PDB entry 8OX1 | electron microscopy, 2.70 A resolution | chains D and I of the 12 polymer chains in the assembly

[Chain D]
Protein: Histone H2B type 1-C/E/F/G/I
From: Homo sapiens
UniProt: P62807 (H2B1C_HUMAN); residues -3 to 122 here correspond to UniProt positions 1-126 (UniProt number = residue number + 4)
Sequence (130 residues; row label = number of the first residue in the row; numbers below 1 keep their minus sign (Gly-7 is residue -7)):
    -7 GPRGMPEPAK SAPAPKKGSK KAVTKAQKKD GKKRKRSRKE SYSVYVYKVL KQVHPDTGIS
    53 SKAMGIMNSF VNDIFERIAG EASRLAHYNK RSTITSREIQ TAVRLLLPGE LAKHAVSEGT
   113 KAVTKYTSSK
Unresolved in the structure: -7 to 24
Construct notes: expression tag (-7 to -4)
Curated features (UniProtKB/Swiss-Prot):
  - modified residue: Pro-2 (N-acetylproline), Glu-1 (ADP-ribosyl glutamic acid), Lys2 (N6-(2-hydroxyisobutyryl)lysine), Ser3 (ADP-ribosylserine), Lys8 (N6-(beta-hydroxybutyryl)lysine), Lys9 (N6-(2-hydroxyisobutyryl)lysine), Ser11 (Phosphoserine), Lys12 (N6-acetyllysine), Lys13 (N6-(beta-hydroxybutyryl)lysine), Lys17 (N6-(2-hydroxyisobutyryl)lysine), Lys20 (N6-(2-hydroxyisobutyryl)lysine), Lys21 (N6-(2-hydroxyisobutyryl)lysine), Lys31 (N6-(2-hydroxyisobutyryl)lysine), Glu32 (PolyADP-ribosyl glutamic acid), Ser33 (Phosphoserine), Lys40 (N6-(2-hydroxyisobutyryl)lysine), Lys43 (N6-(2-hydroxyisobutyryl)lysine), Lys54 (N6,N6-dimethyllysine), Arg76 (Dimethylated arginine), Lys82 (N6,N6,N6-trimethyllysine) and 6 more in UniProt
  - glycosylation: Ser109 (O-linked (GlcNAc) serine)
  - cross-link (Glycyl lysine isopeptide (Lys-Gly)): Lys2 (interchain with G-Cter in SUMO2), Lys17 (interchain with G-Cter in SUMO2), Lys31 (interchain with G-Cter in ubiquitin), Lys117 (interchain with G-Cter in ubiquitin)

[Chain I]
Molecule: Telomeric DNA C strand
From: Homo sapiens
Sequence (145 nucleotides; each row starts with the number of its first residue; numbers below 1 keep their minus sign (DA-74 is residue -74)):
   -74 ATCACCCTAA CCCTAACCCT AACCCTAACC CTAACCCTAA CCCTAACCCT AACCCTAACC
   -14 CTAACCCTAA CCCTAACCCT AACCCTAACC CTAACCCTAA CCCTAACCCT AACCCTAACC
    46 CTAACCCTAA CCCTAACCCT AAGAT

[How chain D and chain I interact]
Residue-residue contacts (19; chain D residue first):
  Arg26(D) - DT29(I)  hydrogen bond to the base
  Arg26(D) - DA30(I)  hydrogen bond to the sugar
  Lys27(D) - DC-46(I)  phosphate contact
  Lys27(D) - DA30(I)  sugar contact
  Lys27(D) - DA31(I)  salt bridge to the phosphate
  Ser29(D) - DA30(I)  phosphate contact
  Arg30(D) - DA-47(I)  sugar contact
  Tyr39(D) - DA-53(I)  hydrogen bond to the phosphate
  Gly50(D) - DA-53(I)  phosphate contact
  Ile51(D) - DA-54(I)  sugar contact
  Ile51(D) - DA-53(I)  phosphate contact
  Ser52(D) - DA-54(I)  phosphate contact
  Ser53(D) - DA-54(I)  hydrogen bond to the phosphate
  Arg83(D) - DC-34(I)  phosphate contact
  Arg83(D) - DC-33(I)  salt bridge to the phosphate
  Ser84(D) - DA-35(I)  hydrogen bond to the phosphate
  Ser84(D) - DC-34(I)  hydrogen bond to the phosphate
  Thr85(D) - DA-35(I)  phosphate contact
  Thr85(D) - DC-34(I)  hydrogen bond to the phosphate
Other interface residues (no listed pair), chain D (14 interface residues in all): Glu32, Lys82
Other interface residues (no listed pair), chain I (12 interface residues in all): DC-52, DC-45

[Summary]
The interface between chain D and chain I involves 14 residues on one side and 12 on the other, with 7
hydrogen bonds and 2 salt bridges. Polar pairs include Arg26(D)-DT29(I), Arg26(D)-DA30(I) and
Tyr39(D)-DA-53(I).
Chain D is Histone H2B type 1-C/E/F/G/I and chain I is Telomeric DNA C strand, both from Homo sapiens; the
structure, Structure of TRF1core in complex with telomeric nucleosome, was determined by electron microscopy.
